7TC8 - chains B and C of the 6 polymer chains in the assembly; structure by electron microscopy, 2.40 A resolution.

== Chain B (and C) ==
Protein: Methane monooxygenase component A beta chain
From: Methylococcus capsulatus
Notes: EC 1.14.13.25; chain C of this document is another copy of the same molecule, construct and numbering; everything in this record applies to it too
UniProt: P18798 (MEMB_METCA); numbering as in UniProt (aligned over 1-389)
Chain sequence (389 residues; each row starts with the number of its first residue):
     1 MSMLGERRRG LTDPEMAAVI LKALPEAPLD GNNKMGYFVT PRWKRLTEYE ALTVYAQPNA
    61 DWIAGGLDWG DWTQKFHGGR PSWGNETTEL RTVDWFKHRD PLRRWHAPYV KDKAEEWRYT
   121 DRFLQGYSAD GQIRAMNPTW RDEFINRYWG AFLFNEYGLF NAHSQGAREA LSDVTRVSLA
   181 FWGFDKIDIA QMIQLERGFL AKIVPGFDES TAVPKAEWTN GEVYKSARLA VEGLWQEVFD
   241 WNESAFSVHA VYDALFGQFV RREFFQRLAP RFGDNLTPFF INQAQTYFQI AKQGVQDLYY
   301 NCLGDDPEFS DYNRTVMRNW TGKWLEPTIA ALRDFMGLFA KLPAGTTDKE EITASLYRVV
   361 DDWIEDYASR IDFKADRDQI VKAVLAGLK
Disordered / not traced: 1-5

== How chain B and chain C interact ==
Pairs across the interface - 58 pairs, chain B then chain C:
  Leu11(B) with Thr12(C)
  Thr12(B) with Leu11(C)
  Pro14(B) with Pro14(C); Ala18(C); Leu21(C), hydrophobic
  Ala18(B) with Pro14(C)
  Leu21(B) with Pro14(C), hydrophobic
  Lys111(B) with Arg118(C)
  Asp112(B) with Arg118(C), salt bridge; Arg122(C), salt bridge
  Glu115(B) with Glu115(C); Arg118(C), salt bridge; Arg122(C), salt bridge
  Glu116(B) with Tyr119(C); Arg122(C), salt bridge
  Arg118(B) with Lys111(C); Asp112(C), salt bridge; Glu115(C), salt bridge
  Tyr119(B) with Glu116(C); Tyr119(C), hydrophobic; Gln283(C)
  Arg122(B) with Asp112(C), salt bridge; Glu115(C), salt bridge; Glu116(C), salt bridge; Thr286(C)
  Phe123(B) with Asn282(C)
  Gly126(B) with Gln289(C)
  Ala129(B) with Gln289(C)
  Asp130(B) with Gln258(C), hydrogen bond; Arg262(C), salt bridge; Gln285(C), hydrogen bond; Gln289(C), hydrogen bond
  Gln132(B) with Gln266(C), hydrogen bond; Gln285(C)
  Arg134(B) with Arg262(C); Arg358(C); Asp362(C), salt bridge
  Gln258(B) with Asp130(C), hydrogen bond
  Arg262(B) with Asp130(C), salt bridge; Arg134(C)
  Gln266(B) with Gln132(C), hydrogen bond; Asn275(C), hydrogen bond (backbone-side chain)
  Pro270(B) with Pro270(C); Asn275(C)
  Asn275(B) with Gln266(C), hydrogen bond (side chain-backbone); Pro270(C)
  Pro278(B) with Asn275(C)
  Asn282(B) with Phe123(C)
  Gln283(B) with Tyr119(C)
  Gln285(B) with Asp130(C), hydrogen bond; Gln132(C)
  Thr286(B) with Arg122(C); Phe123(C)
  Gln289(B) with Gly126(C); Ala129(C); Asp130(C), hydrogen bond
  Arg358(B) with Arg134(C)
  Asp362(B) with Arg134(C), salt bridge
Also at the interface, not in a pair above, chain B (35 interface residues in all): Ala17, Arg271, Phe279, Lys292
Also at the interface, not in a pair above, chain C (35 interface residues in all): Ala17, Arg271, Pro278, Phe279, Lys292

== Summary ==
Chain B and chain C each contribute 35 residues to their interface; the contacts include 10 hydrogen bonds and
14 salt bridges. Among the polar pairs are Asp112(B)-Arg118(C), Asp112(B)-Arg122(C) and Glu115(B)-Arg118(C).
Chain B and chain C are both Methane monooxygenase component A beta chain (Methylococcus capsulatus); the
structure, Cryo-EM structure of methane monooxygenase hydroxylase (by graphene), was determined by electron
microscopy, deposited together with 7TC7.
